Entry 8ZDL (electron microscopy, 3.78 A resolution); this record covers chains h and i of the 42 polymer chains in the assembly.

== Chain h (and i) ==
Protein: Adaptor Protein (gp9)
Source organism: Mycolicibacterium smegmatis MC2 155
Notes: chain i of this document is another copy of the same molecule, construct and numbering; everything in this record applies to it too
Amino-acid sequence (154 residues; each row starts with the number of its first residue):
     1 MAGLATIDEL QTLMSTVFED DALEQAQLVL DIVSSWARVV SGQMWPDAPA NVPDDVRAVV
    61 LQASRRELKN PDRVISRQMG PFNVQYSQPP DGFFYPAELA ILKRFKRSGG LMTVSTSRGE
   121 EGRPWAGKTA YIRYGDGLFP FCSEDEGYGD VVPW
Disordered / not traced: 1, 139-154

== How chain h and chain i interact ==
Contacting residue pairs - 44 pairs, chain h then chain i:
  Asp21(h) - Ser15(i)  hydrogen bond
  Glu24(h) - Thr12(i)
  Gln25(h) - Thr12(i)
  Gln25(h) - Leu13(i)
  Gln25(h) - Ser15(i)
  Leu28(h) - Glu9(i)
  Leu28(h) - Thr12(i)
  Leu28(h) - Leu13(i)  hydrophobic
  Val29(h) - Leu13(i)  hydrophobic
  Asp31(h) - Asp54(i)
  Ile32(h) - Asp54(i)
  Ile32(h) - Ala58(i)  hydrophobic
  Ser35(h) - Asp54(i)
  Ser35(h) - Asp55(i)
  Trp36(h) - Ala58(i)
  Trp36(h) - Val59(i)  hydrophobic
  Trp36(h) - Ile101(i)  hydrophobic
  Val39(h) - Asp55(i)
  Val39(h) - Arg104(i)
  Glu67(h) - Gln62(i)
  Pro71(h) - Arg65(i)  hydrogen bond (backbone-side chain)
  Asp72(h) - Arg65(i)
  Asp72(h) - Tyr86(i)
  Arg73(h) - Tyr86(i)
  Arg73(h) - Ser87(i)  hydrogen bond (backbone-backbone)
  Val74(h) - Val84(i)  hydrophobic
  Val74(h) - Gln85(i)
  Val74(h) - Tyr86(i)  hydrophobic
  Ile75(h) - Gln85(i)  hydrogen bond (backbone-backbone)
  Ile75(h) - Tyr86(i)
  Ser76(h) - Val84(i)
  Ser76(h) - Gln85(i)  hydrogen bond (backbone-backbone)
  Arg77(h) - Asn83(i)
  Gln78(h) - Pro81(i)  hydrogen bond (side chain-backbone)
  Gln78(h) - Phe82(i)
  Gln78(h) - Asn83(i)  hydrogen bond (backbone-backbone)
  Met79(h) - Phe82(i)  hydrophobic
  Met79(h) - Asn83(i)
  Gly80(h) - Pro81(i)  hydrogen bond (backbone-backbone)
  Asp91(h) - Tyr95(i)
  Asp91(h) - Pro96(i)
  Asp91(h) - Ala97(i)
  Gly92(h) - Ala97(i)
  Phe93(h) - Gln62(i)
Also at the interface, not in a pair above, chain h (26 interface residues in all): Val40, Pro89
Also at the interface, not in a pair above, chain i (23 interface residues in all): Glu98

== In short ==
Chain h and chain i form an interface of 26 and 23 residues respectively; the contacts include 8 hydrogen
bonds. Polar contacts include Asp21(h)-Ser15(i), Pro71(h)-Arg65(i) and Gln78(h)-Pro81(i).
Both chains are Adaptor Protein (gp9) (Mycolicibacterium smegmatis MC2 155). Entry 8ZDL (Cryo-EM structure of
Mycobacteriophage Douge genome-free connector (gp5, gp9, gp10, gp12 and gp13)) was determined by electron
microscopy together with 8ZDJ, 8ZDK, 8ZDO and 8ZDQ from the same study.
